Entry 6DJ2 (X-ray diffraction, 1.36 A resolution); this record covers chains A and B.

# Chain A (and B)
Protein: HIV-1 protease
Source organism: Human immunodeficiency virus 1
Notes: chain B of this document is another copy of the same molecule, construct and numbering; everything in this record applies to it too
UniProtKB: Q5RZ08 (Q5RZ08_9HIV1); residue numbers follow UniProt; this construct covers 1-99
Sequence (99 residues; each row starts with the number of its first residue):
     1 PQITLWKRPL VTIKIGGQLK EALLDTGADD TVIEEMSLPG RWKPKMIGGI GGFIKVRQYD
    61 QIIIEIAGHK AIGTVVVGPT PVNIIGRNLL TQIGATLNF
Construct notes: engineered mutation Lys-7 (Gln in Q5RZ08), Ile-33 (Leu in Q5RZ08), Ile-63 (Leu in Q5RZ08), Ala-67 (Cys in Q5RZ08), Val-76 (Leu in Q5RZ08), Ala-95 (Cys in Q5RZ08)
Bound ions: Na+ near Asp-60 (its only coordinating residue here)
Small-molecule neighbours: abt-378 (AB1; n-{1-benzyl-4-[2-(2,6-dimethyl-phenoxy)-acetylamino]-3-hydroxy-5-phenyl-pentyl}-3-methyl-2-(2-oxo-tetrahydro-pyrimidin-1-yl)-butyramide): Leu-23, Asp-25, Gly-27, Ala-28, Asp-29, Asp-30, Val-32, Ile-47, Gly-48, Gly-49, Ile-50, Pro-81, Val-82, Ile-84
What the authors report for this chain:
  - binding site for abt-378: Asp-25, Gly-27, Ala-28, Asp-29, Asp-30, Val-32, Ile-47, Ile-50, Ile-84
  - contacts within the chain: Thr-31/Val-76 (backbone contact), Val-32/Val-76 (hydrophobic contact), Val-56/Val-76 (hydrophobic contact), Arg-57/Val-76 (backbone contact), Gln-58/Val-76 (hydrophobic contact)
  - catalytic residues: Asp-25 (citing earlier work)

# How chain A and chain B interact
Contacting residue pairs (97):
  Pro-1(A) / Leu-97(B)
  Pro-1(A) / Asn-98(B)
  Pro-1(A) / Phe-99(B)  hydrogen bond (backbone-backbone)
  Gln-2(A) / Thr-96(B)
  Gln-2(A) / Leu-97(B)
  Gln-2(A) / Asn-98(B)  hydrogen bond
  Ile-3(A) / Thr-96(B)
  Ile-3(A) / Leu-97(B)  hydrogen bond (backbone-backbone)
  Ile-3(A) / Phe-99(B)  hydrophobic
  Leu-5(A) / Thr-26(B)
  Leu-5(A) / Arg-87(B)  hydrogen bond (backbone-side chain)
  Leu-5(A) / Leu-90(B)  hydrophobic
  Leu-5(A) / Thr-91(B)  hydrogen bond (backbone-side chain)
  Leu-5(A) / Ala-95(B)
  Trp-6(A) / Arg-87(B)  hydrogen bond (backbone-side chain)
  Trp-6(A) / Thr-91(B)
  Lys-7(A) / Arg-87(B)  hydrogen bond (backbone-side chain)
  Arg-8(A) / Asp-29(B)  salt bridge
  Arg-8(A) / Arg-87(B)
  Pro-9(A) / Thr-26(B)
  Pro-9(A) / Arg-87(B)
  Leu-23(A) / Gly-27(B)
  Leu-24(A) / Thr-26(B)  hydrogen bond (backbone-side chain)
  Leu-24(A) / Leu-97(B)  hydrophobic
  Leu-24(A) / Phe-99(B)  hydrophobic
  Asp-25(A) / Asp-25(B)
  Asp-25(A) / Thr-26(B)
  Asp-25(A) / Gly-27(B)  hydrogen bond (side chain-backbone)
  Thr-26(A) / Leu-5(B)
  Thr-26(A) / Pro-9(B)
  Thr-26(A) / Leu-24(B)  hydrogen bond (side chain-backbone)
  Thr-26(A) / Asp-25(B)
  Thr-26(A) / Thr-26(B)  hydrogen bond (side chain-backbone)
  Thr-26(A) / Leu-97(B)
  Gly-27(A) / Leu-23(B)
  Gly-27(A) / Asp-25(B)  hydrogen bond (backbone-side chain)
  Asp-29(A) / Arg-8(B)  salt bridge
  Gly-48(A) / Ile-50(B)
  Gly-49(A) / Ile-50(B)
  Ile-50(A) / Gly-49(B)
  Ile-50(A) / Ile-50(B)  hydrogen bond (backbone-backbone)
  Ile-50(A) / Gly-51(B)  hydrogen bond (backbone-backbone)
  Ile-50(A) / Gly-52(B)
  Ile-50(A) / Ile-54(B)  hydrophobic
  Ile-50(A) / Thr-80(B)
  Ile-50(A) / Pro-81(B)
  Ile-50(A) / Ile-84(B)  hydrophobic
  Gly-51(A) / Gly-51(B)
  Gly-51(A) / Gly-52(B)
  Gly-51(A) / Ile-54(B)
  Gly-52(A) / Ile-50(B)
  Gly-52(A) / Gly-51(B)
  Ile-54(A) / Ile-50(B)
  His-69(A) / Phe-99(B)
  Thr-80(A) / Ile-50(B)
  Pro-81(A) / Gly-49(B)
  Pro-81(A) / Ile-50(B)
  Arg-87(A) / Leu-5(B)  hydrogen bond (side chain-backbone)
  Arg-87(A) / Trp-6(B)  hydrogen bond (side chain-backbone)
  Arg-87(A) / Lys-7(B)
  Arg-87(A) / Arg-8(B)
  Arg-87(A) / Pro-9(B)
  Leu-90(A) / Leu-5(B)  hydrophobic
  Thr-91(A) / Leu-5(B)
  Thr-91(A) / Trp-6(B)
  Gln-92(A) / Trp-6(B)
  Ile-93(A) / Phe-99(B)
  Gly-94(A) / Asn-98(B)
  Gly-94(A) / Phe-99(B)
  Ala-95(A) / Leu-5(B)
  Ala-95(A) / Asn-98(B)
  Ala-95(A) / Phe-99(B)  hydrophobic
  Thr-96(A) / Gln-2(B)
  Thr-96(A) / Ile-3(B)
  Thr-96(A) / Thr-4(B)
  Thr-96(A) / Thr-96(B)
  Thr-96(A) / Leu-97(B)
  Thr-96(A) / Asn-98(B)  hydrogen bond (backbone-backbone)
  Leu-97(A) / Pro-1(B)
  Leu-97(A) / Gln-2(B)
  Leu-97(A) / Ile-3(B)  hydrogen bond (backbone-backbone)
  Leu-97(A) / Leu-24(B)  hydrophobic
  Leu-97(A) / Thr-26(B)
  Leu-97(A) / Thr-96(B)
  Leu-97(A) / Leu-97(B)  hydrophobic
  Asn-98(A) / Pro-1(B)
  Asn-98(A) / Gln-2(B)  hydrogen bond
  Asn-98(A) / Gly-94(B)
  Asn-98(A) / Ala-95(B)
  Asn-98(A) / Thr-96(B)  hydrogen bond (backbone-backbone)
  Asn-98(A) / Asn-98(B)  hydrogen bond
  Phe-99(A) / Pro-1(B)  hydrogen bond (backbone-backbone)
  Phe-99(A) / Ile-3(B)  hydrophobic
  Phe-99(A) / His-69(B)
  Phe-99(A) / Ile-93(B)
  Phe-99(A) / Gly-94(B)
  Phe-99(A) / Ala-95(B)  hydrophobic
Also at the interface, not in a pair above, chain A (39 interface residues in all): Thr-4, Ile-47, Phe-53, Ala-67, Ile-84
Also at the interface, not in a pair above, chain B (39 interface residues in all): Val-32, Ile-47, Gly-48, Phe-53, Ala-67
The authors on this interface:
  - residue pairs: Asp-29(A)/Arg-8(B)

# Overview
The chain A/chain B interface involves 39 residues from each chain; the contacts include 22 hydrogen bonds and
2 salt bridges. Among the polar pairs are Arg-8(A)/Asp-29(B), Gln-2(A)/Asn-98(B) and Leu-5(A)/Arg-87(B). The
authors report a contact between Asp-29(A) and Arg-8(B). The paper reports the catalytic residue Asp-25(A); a
binding site for abt-378 at Asp-25(A), Gly-27(A) and Ala-28(A) among others.
Both chains are HIV-1 protease (Human immunodeficiency virus 1). Entry 6DJ2 (HIV-1 protease with single
mutation L76V in complex with Lopinavir) was determined by X-ray diffraction, deposited together with 6DIF,
6DIL, 6DJ1, 6DJ5 and 6DJ7.
